PDB entry 4H2U | X-ray diffraction, 2.10 A resolution | chains B and D of the 4 polymer chains in the assembly

# Chain B
Protein: Amino acid--[acyl-carrier-protein] ligase 1
Organism: Bradyrhizobium japonicum
Notes: EC 6.2.1.-
UniProtKB: Q89VT8 (AACL1_BRAJA); residue numbers follow UniProt; this construct covers 1-326
Chain sequence (346 residues; numbered -19 to 326; the number before each row is that of its first residue; numbers below 1 keep their minus sign (Met-19 is residue -19)):
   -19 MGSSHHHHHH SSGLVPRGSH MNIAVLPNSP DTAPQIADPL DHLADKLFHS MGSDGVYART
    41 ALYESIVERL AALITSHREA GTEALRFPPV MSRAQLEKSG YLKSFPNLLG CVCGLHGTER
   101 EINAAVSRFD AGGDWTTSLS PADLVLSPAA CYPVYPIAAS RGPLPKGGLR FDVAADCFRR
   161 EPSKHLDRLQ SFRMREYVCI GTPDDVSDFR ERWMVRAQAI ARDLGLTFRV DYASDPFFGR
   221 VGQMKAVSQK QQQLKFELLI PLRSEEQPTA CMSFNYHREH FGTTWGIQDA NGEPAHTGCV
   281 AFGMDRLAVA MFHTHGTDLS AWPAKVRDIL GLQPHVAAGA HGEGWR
Unresolved in the structure: -19 to 16, 314-326
Construct notes: expression tag (-19 to 0)
Curated features (UniProtKB/Swiss-Prot):
  - binding site (Zn(2+)): Cys131, Glu176, Cys279
  - binding site (ATP): Arg159, Glu161, Arg168, Leu169, Lys235, Ala250 to Ser253, Arg286
  - binding site (an L-alpha-amino acid): Glu176
Metal / ion sites: Zn2+: Cys131, Glu176, Cys279
Small-molecule neighbours:
  - ATP (adenosine-5'-triphosphate): Arg159, Glu161, Asp167, Arg168, Leu169, Phe172, Met174, Asp215, Pro216, Lys235, Glu237, Ala250, Cys251, Met252, Ser253, Ala281, Gly283, Arg286
  - 4'-phosphopantetheine (PNS): Ser84, Phe85, Ala129, Cys131, Tyr132, Asp215, Phe217, Ser228, Gln229, Gln232, Leu234, Asn255, Tyr256, His257, Arg258, His260, Phe261, Cys279

# Chain D
Protein: Aminoacyl carrier protein 1
Organism: Bradyrhizobium japonicum
UniProtKB: Q89VT6 (AACP1_BRAJA); residue numbers follow UniProt; this construct covers 1-90
Chain sequence (110 residues; numbered -19 to 90; the number before each row is that of its first residue; numbers below 1 keep their minus sign (Met-19 is residue -19)):
   -19 MGSSHHHHHH SSGLVPRGSH MQAFNTDVRN RIIKLVKGIL EQNALAADVT PQAKLVDVGL
    41 TSMDMVNLML GVEAEFDFTI PQSEITPENF QSVETLERMV MTQLQPATAA
Unresolved in the structure: -19 to 5, 84-90
Construct notes: expression tag (-19 to 0)
Curated features (UniProtKB/Swiss-Prot):
  - modified residue: Ser42 (O-(pantetheine 4'-phosphoryl)serine)
Glycans and other covalent adducts: 4'-phosphopantetheine (PNS) linked to Ser42

# Chain B / chain D interface
Pairs across the interface - 26 pairs, chain B then chain D:
  Arg220(B) with Glu53(D), salt bridge; Ile60(D), hydrogen bond (side chain-backbone); Ile65(D)
  Val221(B) with Val46(D), hydrophobic
  Gln223(B) with Gln62(D); Ile65(D)
  Met224(B) with Met45(D); Val46(D); Ile65(D), hydrophobic; Phe70(D), hydrophobic
  Lys225(B) with Met43(D); Val46(D)
  Val227(B) with Ile65(D); Thr66(D); Pro67(D), hydrophobic
  Ser228(B) with Thr41(D); Ser42(D), hydrogen bond (side chain-backbone); Met45(D)
  Gln231(B) with Val36(D); Met45(D); Pro67(D); Phe70(D), hydrogen bond (side chain-backbone); Gln71(D)
  Gln232(B) with Val36(D); Ser42(D)
  Arg258(B) with Thr41(D)
Other interface residues (no listed pair), chain D (16 interface residues in all): Met49, Thr59

# Overview
Chain B and chain D form an interface of 10 and 16 residues respectively; the contacts include 3 hydrogen
bonds and 1 salt bridge. Polar contacts include Arg220(B)-Glu53(D), Arg220(B)-Ile60(D) and Ser228(B)-Ser42(D).
Bound to chain B: ATP and 4'-phosphopantetheine. Covalently linked 4'-phosphopantetheine: at Ser42(D).
Chain B is Amino acid--[acyl-carrier-protein] ligase 1 and chain D is Aminoacyl carrier protein 1, both from
Bradyrhizobium japonicum; the structure, Crystal structure of Bradyrhizobium japonicum glycine:[carrier
protein] ligase complexed with cognate carrier protein and ATP, was determined by X-ray diffraction together
with 4H2S, 4H2T, 4H2V, 4H2W, 4H2X and 4H2Y from the same study.
